PDB entry 7U22 | X-ray diffraction, 3.87 A resolution | chains F and H of the 8 polymer chains in the assembly

Chain F:
Name: RNA polymerase sigma factor SigA
Organism: Mycobacterium tuberculosis
UniProt: A0A045HD00 (A0A045HD00_MYCTX); residue numbers follow UniProt; this construct covers 1-528
Sequence (528 residues; each row starts with the number of its first residue):
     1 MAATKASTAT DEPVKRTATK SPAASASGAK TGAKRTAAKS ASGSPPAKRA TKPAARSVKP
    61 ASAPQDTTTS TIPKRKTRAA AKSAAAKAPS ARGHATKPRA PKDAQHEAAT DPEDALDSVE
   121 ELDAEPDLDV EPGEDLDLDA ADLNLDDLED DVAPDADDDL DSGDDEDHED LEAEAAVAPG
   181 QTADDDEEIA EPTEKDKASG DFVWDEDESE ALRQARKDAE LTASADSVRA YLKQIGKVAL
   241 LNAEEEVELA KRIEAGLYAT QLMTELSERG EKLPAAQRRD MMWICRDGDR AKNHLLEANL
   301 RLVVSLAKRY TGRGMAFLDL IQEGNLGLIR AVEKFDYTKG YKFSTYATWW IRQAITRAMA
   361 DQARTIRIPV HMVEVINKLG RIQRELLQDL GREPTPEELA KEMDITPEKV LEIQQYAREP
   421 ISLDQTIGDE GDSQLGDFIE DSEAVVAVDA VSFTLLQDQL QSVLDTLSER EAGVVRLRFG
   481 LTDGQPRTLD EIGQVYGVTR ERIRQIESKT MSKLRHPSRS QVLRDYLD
Unresolved in the structure: 1-206, 428-429

Chain H:
Molecule: Nt DNA
Sequence (23 nucleotides; row label = number of the first residue in the row):
     1 TATAATGGGA GCTGTCACGG ATG

Chain F / chain H interface:
Pairs across the interface (42; chain F residue first):
  Asp226(F) - DG8(H)  hydrogen bond to the base
  Val228(F) - DG8(H)  base contact
  Arg229(F) - DG8(H)  hydrogen bond to the base
  Arg229(F) - DG9(H)  hydrogen bond to the base
  Leu232(F) - DG7(H)  base contact
  Leu232(F) - DG8(H)  base contact
  Lys233(F) - DG7(H)  base contact
  Gly236(F) - DG7(H)  base contact
  Leu240(F) - DT6(H)  sugar contact
  Glu246(F) - DT6(H)  base contact
  Ala298(F) - DT6(H)  base contact
  Asn299(F) - DT6(H)  hydrogen bond to the base
  Arg301(F) - DT6(H)  phosphate contact
  Arg301(F) - DG7(H)  hydrogen bond to the base
  Leu302(F) - DT6(H)  sugar contact
  Ser305(F) - DT6(H)  sugar contact
  Lys308(F) - DG8(H)  phosphate contact
  Lys308(F) - DG9(H)  phosphate contact
  Phe317(F) - DG8(H)  sugar contact
  Lys334(F) - DA2(H)  hydrogen bond to the base
  Phe335(F) - DA2(H)  base contact
  Asp336(F) - DA2(H)  hydrogen bond to the base
  Lys339(F) - DA2(H)  hydrogen bond to the base
  Gly340(F) - DA4(H)  phosphate contact
  Tyr341(F) - DA2(H)  sugar contact
  Tyr341(F) - DT3(H)  sugar contact
  Tyr341(F) - DA4(H)  phosphate contact
  Lys342(F) - DA4(H)  hydrogen bond to the phosphate
  Lys342(F) - DA5(H)  salt bridge to the phosphate
  Lys342(F) - DT6(H)  base contact
  Ser344(F) - DA4(H)  sugar contact
  Ser344(F) - DA5(H)  hydrogen bond to the phosphate
  Thr345(F) - DT3(H)  phosphate contact
  Thr345(F) - DA4(H)  hydrogen bond to the base
  Thr345(F) - DA5(H)  hydrogen bond to the base
  Tyr346(F) - DA2(H)  stacking on the base
  Thr348(F) - DA5(H)  hydrogen bond to the base
  Trp349(F) - DT1(H)  sugar contact
  Trp349(F) - DA2(H)  sugar contact
  Trp349(F) - DA5(H)  base contact
  Trp350(F) - DT1(H)  stacking on the base
  Gln353(F) - DT1(H)  phosphate contact
Also at the interface, not in a pair above, chain F (31 interface residues in all): Leu300, Arg352

Overview:
The interface between chain F and chain H involves 31 residues on one side and 9 on the other, with 13
hydrogen bonds, 1 salt bridge and 2 aromatic stacking contacts. Among the polar pairs are Asp226(F)-DG8(H),
Arg229(F)-DG8(H) and Arg229(F)-DG9(H).
Chain F is RNA polymerase sigma factor SigA (Mycobacterium tuberculosis) and chain H is Nt DNA; the structure,
Mycobacterium tuberculosis RNA polymerase sigma A holoenzyme open promoter complex containing UMN-7, was
determined by X-ray diffraction.
